PDB entry 7WPQ | electron microscopy, 3.27 A resolution | chains A and C of the 8 polymer chains in the assembly

Chain A:
Name: von Willebrand antigen 2
Source organism: Homo sapiens
Notes: fragment: D1D2 domain
UniProtKB: P04275 (VWF_HUMAN); numbering as in UniProt (aligned over 23-763)
Chain sequence (741 residues; numbered 23 to 763; the number before each row is that of its first residue):
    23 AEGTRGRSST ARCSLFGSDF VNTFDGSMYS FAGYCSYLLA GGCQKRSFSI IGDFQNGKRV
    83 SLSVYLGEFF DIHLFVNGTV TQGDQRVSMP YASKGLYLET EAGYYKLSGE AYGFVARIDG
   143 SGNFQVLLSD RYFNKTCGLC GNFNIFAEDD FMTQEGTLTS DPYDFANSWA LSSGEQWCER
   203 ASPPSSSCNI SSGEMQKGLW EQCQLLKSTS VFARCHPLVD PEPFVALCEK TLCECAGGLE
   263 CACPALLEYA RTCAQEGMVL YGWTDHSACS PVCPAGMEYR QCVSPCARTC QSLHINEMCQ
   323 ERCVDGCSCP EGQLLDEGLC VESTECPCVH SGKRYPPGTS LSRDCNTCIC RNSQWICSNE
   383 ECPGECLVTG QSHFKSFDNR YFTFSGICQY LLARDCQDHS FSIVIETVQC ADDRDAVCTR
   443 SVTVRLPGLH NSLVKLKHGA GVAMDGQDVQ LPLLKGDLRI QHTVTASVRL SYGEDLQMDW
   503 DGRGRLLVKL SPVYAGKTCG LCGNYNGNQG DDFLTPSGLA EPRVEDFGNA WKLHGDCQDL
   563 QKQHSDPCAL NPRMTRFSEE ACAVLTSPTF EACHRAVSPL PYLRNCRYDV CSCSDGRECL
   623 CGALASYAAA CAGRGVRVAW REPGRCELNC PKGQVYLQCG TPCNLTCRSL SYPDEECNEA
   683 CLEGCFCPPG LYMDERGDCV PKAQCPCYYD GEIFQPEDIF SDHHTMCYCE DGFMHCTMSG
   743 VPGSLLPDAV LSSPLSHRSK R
Disordered / not traced: 23-29, 741-763
Cystine bridges: Cys35-Cys162, Cys57-Cys200, Cys65-Cys159, Cys210-Cys255, Cys225-Cys250, Cys237-Cys275, Cys257-Cys263, Cys265-Cys291, Cys295-Cys329, Cys304-Cys325, Cys308-Cys321, Cys312-Cys348, Cys331-Cys342, Cys350-Cys372, Cys367-Cys384, Cys370-Cys379, Cys388-Cys524, Cys410-Cys559, Cys418-Cys521, Cys432-Cys440, Cys570-Cys613, Cys584-Cys608, Cys595-Cys633, Cys615-Cys621, Cys623-Cys648, Cys652-Cys687, Cys661-Cys683, Cys665-Cys679, Cys669-Cys707, Cys689-Cys701, Cys709-Cys731, Cys729-Cys738
Covalently attached groups: N-acetylglucosamine (NAG) linked to Asn99, Asn156
Ion coordination: Ca2+ site 1: Asp47, Asn164, Asn166, Phe168, Asp172; Ca2+ site 2: Asp400, Asn528, Asn530, Asp533, Asp534
UniProt features mapped onto this chain:
  - glycosylation (N-linked (GlcNAc...) asparagine): Asn99, Asn156, Asn211, Asn666
From the paper describing this entry:
  - mutagenesis - Y87S: decreased binding to D'D3 monomer
  - mutagenesis - Y87S: unchanged binding to von Willebrand antigen 2 (chain A)

Chain C:
Name: von Willebrand factor
Source organism: Homo sapiens
Notes: fragment: D'D3 domain
UniProtKB: P04275 (VWF_HUMAN); residue numbers follow UniProt; this construct covers 764-1241
Chain sequence (490 residues; each row starts with the number of its first residue):
   764 SLSCRPPMVK LVCPADNLRA EGLECTKTCQ NYDLECMSMG CVSGCLCPPG MVRHENRCVA
   824 LERCPCFHQG KEYAPGETVK IGCNTCVCQD RKWNCTDHVC DATCSTIGMA HYLTFDGLKY
   884 LFPGECQYVL VQDYCGSNPG TFRILVGNKG CSHPSVKCKK RVTILVEGGE IELFDGEVNV
   944 KRPMKDETHF EVVESGRYII LLLGKALSVV WDRHLSISVV LKQTYQEKVC GLCGNFDGIQ
  1004 NNDLTSSNLQ VEEDPVDFGN SWKVSSQCAD TRKVPLDSSP ATCHNNIMKQ TMVDSSCRIL
  1064 TSDVFQDCNK LVDPEPYLDV CIYDTCSCES IGDCACFCDT IAAYAHVCAQ HGKVVTWRTA
  1124 TLCPQSCEER NLRENGYECE WRYNSCAPAC QVTCQHPEPL ACPVQCVEGC HAHCPPGKIL
  1184 DELLQTCVDP EDCPVCEVAG RRFASGKKVT LNPSDPEHCQ ICHCDVVNLT CEACQEPGGL
  1244 VVPPHHHHHH
Disordered / not traced: 1242-1253
Construct notes: expression tag (1242-1253)
Cystine bridges: Cys767-Cys808, Cys776-Cys804, Cys788-Cys799, Cys792-Cys827, Cys810-Cys821, Cys829-Cys851, Cys846-Cys863, Cys849-Cys858, Cys867-Cys996, Cys889-Cys1031, Cys898-Cys993, Cys914-Cys921, Cys1046-Cys1089, Cys1060-Cys1084, Cys1071-Cys1111, Cys1091-Cys1099, Cys1101-Cys1126, Cys1130-Cys1173, Cys1149-Cys1169, Cys1153-Cys1165, Cys1157-Cys1196, Cys1177-Cys1190, Cys1199-Cys1227, Cys1222-Cys1237, Cys1225-Cys1234
Covalently attached groups: N-acetylglucosamine (NAG) linked to Asn857, Asn1147, Asn1231
Ion coordination: Ca2+: Asp879, Asn998, Asp1000, Ile1002, Asn1005, Asp1006
UniProt features mapped onto this chain:
  - region: Ser764 to Glu787 (Amino-terminal), Arg826 to Asp853 (CX)
  - glycosylation (N-linked (GlcNAc...) asparagine): Asn857, Asn1147, Asn1231

How chain A and chain C interact:
Residue-residue contacts (74; chain A residue first):
  Pro112(A) - Gln1030(C)
  Pro112(A) - Cys1031(C)
  Pro112(A) - Ala1032(C)  hydrophobic
  Tyr113(A) - Ala1032(C)
  Ala114(A) - Glu888(C)
  Ala114(A) - Ala1032(C)  hydrophobic
  Ser115(A) - Glu888(C)
  Lys116(A) - Lys920(C)
  Tyr119(A) - Glu888(C)  hydrogen bond (side chain-backbone)
  Tyr119(A) - Asn911(C)  hydrogen bond (side chain-backbone)
  Tyr119(A) - Lys912(C)
  Glu121(A) - Gln1030(C)  hydrogen bond
  Glu121(A) - Cys1031(C)
  Thr122(A) - Gln1030(C)
  Glu123(A) - Gln1030(C)  hydrogen bond
  Ala133(A) - Lys912(C)
  Thr311(A) - Ser1029(C)
  Gln313(A) - Ser1029(C)  hydrogen bond (backbone-side chain)
  Ile317(A) - Arg906(C)
  Ile317(A) - Val1027(C)  hydrophobic
  Asn318(A) - Arg906(C)
  Glu319(A) - Leu928(C)
  Met320(A) - Gln890(C)
  Met320(A) - Val1027(C)  hydrophobic
  Val351(A) - Asn1011(C)  hydrogen bond (backbone-side chain)
  Val351(A) - Gln1013(C)  hydrogen bond (backbone-side chain)
  His352(A) - Gln1013(C)  hydrogen bond
  Ser353(A) - Asp1020(C)
  Arg365(A) - Val1014(C)
  Ser375(A) - Asn1011(C)
  Gln376(A) - Asn1011(C)
  Trp377(A) - Asn1011(C)  hydrogen bond (backbone-backbone)
  Trp377(A) - Leu1012(C)
  Trp377(A) - Gln1013(C)
  Cys379(A) - Leu1012(C)
  Asp400(A) - Asn1004(C)
  Leu413(A) - Leu797(C)  hydrophobic
  Arg416(A) - Asp796(C)
  Ser424(A) - Glu798(C)
  Val426(A) - Met800(C)  hydrophobic
  Thr445(A) - Met800(C)
  Arg447(A) - Arg782(C)
  Arg447(A) - Glu798(C)  salt bridge
  Asn453(A) - Arg782(C)
  Gly529(A) - Asn1004(C)  hydrogen bond (backbone-side chain)
  Asn530(A) - Gly1001(C)
  Asn530(A) - Ile1002(C)
  Asn530(A) - Gln1003(C)  hydrogen bond (side chain-backbone)
  Gln531(A) - Gln1003(C)
  Gln531(A) - Asn1004(C)
  Ser539(A) - Phe830(C)
  Ser539(A) - Lys855(C)
  Ser539(A) - Trp856(C)  hydrogen bond (backbone-backbone)
  Gly540(A) - Trp856(C)
  Leu541(A) - His831(C)
  Leu541(A) - Cys849(C)  hydrophobic
  Leu541(A) - Trp856(C)  hydrophobic
  Leu541(A) - Cys858(C)  hydrophobic
  Ala542(A) - His831(C)
  Pro544(A) - Lys1073(C)
  Pro544(A) - Leu1074(C)
  Arg545(A) - Gln832(C)  hydrogen bond (side chain-backbone)
  Asp548(A) - Gln832(C)
  Asp548(A) - Gly833(C)
  Ala552(A) - Gln793(C)
  Ala552(A) - Leu797(C)
  Trp553(A) - Leu797(C)  hydrophobic
  Lys554(A) - Leu797(C)
  Leu555(A) - Asn794(C)  hydrogen bond (backbone-side chain)
  Leu555(A) - Leu797(C)  hydrophobic
  Leu555(A) - Glu798(C)
  Thr588(A) - Leu1039(C)  hydrogen bond (side chain-backbone)
  Arg597(A) - Glu1016(C)
  Ala598(A) - Glu1016(C)
Other interface residues (no listed pair), chain A (63 interface residues in all): Ser314, Leu315, His316, Gly354, Gln411, Leu455, Gly532, Pro538, Glu543, Asn551, His556, His596, Pro601, Leu602
Other interface residues (no listed pair), chain C (53 interface residues in all): Glu787, Val842, Ile844, Arg854, Cys889, Val892, Gln895, Tyr897, Leu908, Gly913, Arg945, Glu1015, Trp1025

Summary:
The interface between chain A and chain C involves 63 residues on one side and 53 on the other, with 15
hydrogen bonds and 1 salt bridge. Polar contacts include Arg447(A)-Glu798(C), Tyr119(A)-Glu888(C) and
Tyr119(A)-Asn911(C). The paper reports that Y87S of chain A reduces binding to D'D3 monomer; Y87S of chain A
leaves binding to von Willebrand antigen 2 (chain A) unchanged.
Chain A is von Willebrand antigen 2 and chain C is von Willebrand factor, both from Homo sapiens; the
structure, Cryo-EM structure of VWF D'D3 dimer complexed with D1D2 at 3.27 angstron resolution (2 units), was
determined by electron microscopy, deposited together with 7WPP, 7WPR, 7WPS and 7WQT.
